Entry 8TO6 (electron microscopy, 2.90 A resolution); this record covers chains H and J of the 9 polymer chains in the assembly.

# Chain H
Molecule: DNA-directed RNA polymerase subunit alpha
Source organism: Escherichia coli (strain K12)
Notes: EC 2.7.7.6
UniProt: P0A7Z4 (RPOA_ECOLI); numbering as in UniProt (aligned over 1-329)
Sequence (329 residues; numbered 1 to 329; the number before each row is that of its first residue):
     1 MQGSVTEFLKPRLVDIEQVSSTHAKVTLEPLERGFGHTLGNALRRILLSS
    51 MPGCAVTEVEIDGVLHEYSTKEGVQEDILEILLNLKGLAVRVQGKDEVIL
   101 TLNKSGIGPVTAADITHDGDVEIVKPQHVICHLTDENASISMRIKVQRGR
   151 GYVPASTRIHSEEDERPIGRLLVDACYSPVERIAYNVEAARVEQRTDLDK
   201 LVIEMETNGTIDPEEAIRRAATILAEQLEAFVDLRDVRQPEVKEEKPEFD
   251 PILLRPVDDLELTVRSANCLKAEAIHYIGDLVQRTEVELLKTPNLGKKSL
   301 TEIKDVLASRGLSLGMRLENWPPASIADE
Unresolved in the structure: 1-3, 159-168, 235-329
Swiss-Prot annotation at these positions:
  - region: Glu162 to Glu165 (Required for interaction with Crp at class II promoters)
  - modified residue: Arg265 (ADP-ribosylarginine), Lys297 (N6-acetyllysine), Lys298 (N6-acetyllysine)
  - mutagenesis: Arg45 (R45C: In rpoA112; temperature-sensitive, blocks RNA polymerase assembly), Glu162 to Glu165 (5-fold decrease in CRP-class II promoter-dependent transcription), Glu165 (E165K: 5-fold decrease in CRP-class II promoter-dependent transcription), Arg191 (R191C: In rpoA101; temperature-sensitive)

# Chain J
Molecule: DNA-directed RNA polymerase subunit beta'
Source organism: Escherichia coli (strain K12)
Notes: EC 2.7.7.6
UniProt: P0A8T7 (RPOC_ECOLI); numbering as in UniProt (aligned over 1-1407)
Sequence (1407 residues; each row starts with the number of its first residue):
     1 MKDLLKFLKAQTKTEEFDAIKIALASPDMIRSWSFGEVKKPETINYRTFK
    51 PERDGLFCARIFGPVKDYECLCGKYKRLKHRGVICEKCGVEVTQTKVRRE
   101 RMGHIELASPTAHIWFLKSLPSRIGLLLDMPLRDIERVLYFESYVVIEGG
   151 MTNLERQQILTEEQYLDALEEFGDEFDAKMGAEAIQALLKSMDLEQECEQ
   201 LREELNETNSETKRKKLTKRIKLLEAFVQSGNKPEWMILTVLPVLPPDLR
   251 PLVPLDGGRFATSDLNDLYRRVINRNNRLKRLLDLAAPDIIVRNEKRMLQ
   301 EAVDALLDNGRRGRAITGSNKRPLKSLADMIKGKQGRFRQNLLGKRVDYS
   351 GRSVITVGPYLRLHQCGLPKKMALELFKPFIYGKLELRGLATTIKAAKKM
   401 VEREEAVVWDILDEVIREHPVLLNRAPTLHRLGIQAFEPVLIEGKAIQLH
   451 PLVCAAYNADFDGDQMAVHVPLTLEAQLEARALMMSTNNILSPANGEPII
   501 VPSQDVVLGLYYMTRDCVNAKGEGMVLTGPKEAERLYRSGLASLHARVKV
   551 RITEYEKDANGELVAKTSLKDTTVGRAILWMIVPKGLPYSIVNQALGKKA
   601 ISKMLNTCYRILGLKPTVIFADQIMYTGFAYAARSGASVGIDDMVIPEKK
   651 HEIISEAEAEVAEIQEQFQSGLVTAGERYNKVIDIWAAANDRVSKAMMDN
   701 LQTETVINRDGQEEKQVSFNSIYMMADSGARGSAAQIRQLAGMRGLMAKP
   751 DGSIIETPITANFREGLNVLQYFISTHGARKGLADTALKTANSGYLTRRL
   801 VDVAQDLVVTEDDCGTHEGIMMTPVIEGGDVKEPLRDRVLGRVTAEDVLK
   851 PGTADILVPRNTLLHEQWCDLLEENSVDAVKVRSVVSCDTDFGVCAHCYG
   901 RDLARGHIINKGEAIGVIAAQSIGEPGTQLTMRTFHIGGAASRAAAESSI
   951 QVKNKGSIKLSNVKSVVNSSGKLVITSRNTELKLIDEFGRTKESYKVPYG
  1001 AVLAKGDGEQVAGGETVANWDPHTMPVITEVSGFVRFTDMIDGQTITRQT
  1051 DELTGLSSLVVLDSAERTAGGKDLRPALKIVDAQGNDVLIPGTDMPAQYF
  1101 LPGKAIVQLEDGVQISSGDTLARIPQESGGTKDITGGLPRVADLFEARRP
  1151 KEPAILAEISGIVSFGKETKGKRRLVITPVDGSDPYEEMIPKWRQLNVFE
  1201 GERVERGDVISDGPEAPHDILRLRGVHAVTRYIVNEVQDVYRLQGVKIND
  1251 KHIEVIVRQMLRKATIVNAGSSDFLEGEQVEYSRVKIANRELEANGKVGA
  1301 TYSRDLLGITKASLATESFISAASFQETTRVLTEAAVAGKRDELRGLKEN
  1351 VIVGRLIPAGTGYAYHQDRMRRRAAGEAPAAPQVTAEDASASLAELLNAG
  1401 LGGSDNE
Unresolved in the structure: 1-15, 931-947, 1127-1134, 1376-1407
Swiss-Prot annotation at these positions:
  - binding site (Zn(2+)): Cys70, Cys72, Cys85, Cys88, Cys814, Cys888, Cys895, Cys898
  - binding site (Mg(2+)): Asp460, Asp462, Asp464
  - modified residue: Lys983 (N6-acetyllysine)
  - mutagenesis: Gln504 (Q504P: Resistant to antibiotics salinamide A and B), Asn690 (N690D: Resistant to antibiotics salinamide A and B), Met697 (M697V: Resistant to antibiotics salinamide A and B), Ala735 (A735T: Resistant to antibiotics salinamide A and B), Arg738 (R738C/H/P/S: Resistant to antibiotics salinamide A and B), Ala748 (A748E: Resistant to antibiotics salinamide A and B), Pro758 (P758S/T: Resistant to antibiotics salinamide A and B), Phe763 (F763C: Resistant to antibiotics salinamide A and B), Ser775 (S775A: Resistant to antibiotics salinamide A and B), Ala779 (A779T/V: Resistant to antibiotics salinamide A and B), Arg780 (R780C: Resistant to antibiotics salinamide A and B), Gly782 (G782A/C: Resistant to antibiotics salinamide A and B), 1 further mutagenesis entry in UniProt
Ion coordination: Zn2+ site 1: Cys72, Cys85, Cys88; Mg2+: Asp460, Asp462, Asp464; Zn2+ site 2: Cys814, Cys888, Cys898

# Chain H / chain J interface
Residue-residue contacts (18):
  Arg44(H) with Arg538(J)
  Leu48(H) with Arg535(J)
  Leu79(H) with Val526(J), hydrophobic
  Leu83(H) with Val526(J), hydrophobic; Leu527(J); Leu569(J), hydrophobic
  Asn84(H) with Arg551(J), hydrogen bond
  Lys86(H) with Val526(J), hydrogen bond (side chain-backbone); Thr528(J); Glu532(J), salt bridge
  Tyr152(H) with Glu532(J), hydrogen bond; Leu536(J), hydrophobic; Leu541(J), hydrophobic
  Cys176(H) with Arg535(J)
  Glu181(H) with Arg535(J), hydrogen bond (backbone-side chain)
  Arg191(H) with Asp413(J), salt bridge
  Thr196(H) with Glu443(J), hydrogen bond
  Glu206(H) with Lys531(J), salt bridge
Interface residues without a listed pair, chain H (16 interface residues in all): Glu80, Pro154, Val180, Arg182
Interface residues without a listed pair, chain J (18 interface residues in all): Lys370, Asp410, Glu534, Ser539, Met581

# Summary
The interface between chain H and chain J involves 16 residues on one side and 18 on the other, with 5
hydrogen bonds and 3 salt bridges. Polar pairs include Lys86(H)-Glu532(J), Arg191(H)-Asp413(J) and
Glu206(H)-Lys531(J).
Here chain H is DNA-directed RNA polymerase subunit alpha and chain J is DNA-directed RNA polymerase subunit
beta', both from Escherichia coli (strain K12). Entry 8TO6 (Escherichia coli RNA polymerase unwinding
intermediate (I1d) at the lambda PR promoter) was determined by electron microscopy together with 8TO1, 8TO8,
8TOE and 8TOM from the same study.
